1U8R - chains F and D of the 6 polymer chains in the assembly; structure by X-ray diffraction, 2.75 A resolution.

Chain F:
Molecule: mbtB operator DNA
Sequence (33 nucleotides; row label = number of the first residue in the row):
     1 CACTAAAATTAGGGCAGCCTGTGCTAACAGGGC
Bound ions: Na+ site 1: DC19 (shared with 1 residue of chain A); Na+ site 2: DC24 (shared with Asp35(D) of chain D)

Chain D:
Name: Iron-dependent repressor ideR
From: Mycobacterium tuberculosis
Reference sequence: P0A672 (IDER_MYCTU); numbering as in UniProt (aligned over 1-230)
Amino-acid sequence (230 residues; numbered 1 to 230; the number before each row is that of its first residue):
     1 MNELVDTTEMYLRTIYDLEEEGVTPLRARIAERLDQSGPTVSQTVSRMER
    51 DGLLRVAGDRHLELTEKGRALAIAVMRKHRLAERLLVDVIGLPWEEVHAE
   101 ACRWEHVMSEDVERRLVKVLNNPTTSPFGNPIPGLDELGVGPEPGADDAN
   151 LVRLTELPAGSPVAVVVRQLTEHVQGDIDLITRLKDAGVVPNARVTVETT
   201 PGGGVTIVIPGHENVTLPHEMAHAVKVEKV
Not modelled in the structure: 142-150
Bound ions: Co2+ site 1: Met10, Cys102, Glu105, His106; Na+: Asp35 (shared with DC24(F) of chain F); Co2+ site 2: His79, Glu83, His98, Glu172, Gln175; Co2+ site 3: His219, His223

How chain F and chain D interact:
Pairs across the interface - 18 pairs, chain F then chain D:
  DG21(F) - Arg47(D)  sugar contact
  DG21(F) - Arg50(D)  salt bridge to the phosphate
  DT22(F) - Thr7(D)  sugar contact
  DT22(F) - Gln43(D)  base contact
  DT22(F) - Arg47(D)  salt bridge to the phosphate
  DG23(F) - Asn2(D)  phosphate contact
  DG23(F) - Leu4(D)  phosphate contact
  DG23(F) - Thr7(D)  hydrogen bond to the phosphate
  DG23(F) - Gln36(D)  hydrogen bond to the phosphate
  DG23(F) - Thr40(D)  sugar contact
  DG23(F) - Gln43(D)  base contact
  DC24(F) - Asp35(D)  phosphate contact
  DC24(F) - Gln36(D)  phosphate contact
  DC24(F) - Ser37(D)  hydrogen bond to the phosphate
  DC24(F) - Thr40(D)  hydrogen bond to the phosphate
  DT25(F) - Ser37(D)  base contact
  DT25(F) - Pro39(D)  base contact
  DA26(F) - Pro39(D)  base contact
Interface residues without a listed pair, chain D (12 interface residues in all): Thr8

Overview:
6 residues of chain F face 12 of chain D across their interface; the contacts include 4 hydrogen bonds and 2
salt bridges. Polar pairs include DG23(F)-Thr7(D), DG23(F)-Gln36(D) and DC24(F)-Ser37(D). The Na+ site is
built by Asp35(D) and DC24(F).
Chain F is mbtB operator DNA and chain D is Iron-dependent repressor ideR (Mycobacterium tuberculosis); the
structure, Crystal Structure of an IdeR-DNA Complex Reveals a Conformational Change in Activated IdeR for
Base-specific Interactions, was determined by X-ray diffraction.
